1BV4 - chains A and B of the 4 polymer chains in the assembly; structure by X-ray diffraction, 1.85 A resolution.

Chain A (and B):
Name: Protein (mannose-binding protein-C)
Source organism: Rattus norvegicus
Notes: fragment: subtilisin fragment; chain B of this document is another copy of the same molecule, construct and numbering; everything in this record applies to it too
UniProt: P08661 (MBL2_RAT); residues 109-226 here correspond to UniProt positions 127-244 (UniProt number = residue number + 18)
Amino-acid sequence (118 residues; each row starts with the number of its first residue):
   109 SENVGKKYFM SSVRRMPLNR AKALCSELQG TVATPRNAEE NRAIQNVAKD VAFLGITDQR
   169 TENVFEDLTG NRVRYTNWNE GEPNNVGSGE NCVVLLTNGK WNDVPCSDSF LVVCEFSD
Disordered / not traced: 109-114 (chain B: 109-114, 170-171)
Cystine bridges: Cys-133/Cys-222, Cys-200/Cys-214

Chain A / chain B interface:
Pairs across the interface (31; chain A residue first):
  Tyr-116(A) with Tyr-116(B), hydrophobic; Met-118(B)
  Met-118(A) with Tyr-116(B), hydrogen bond; Met-118(B), hydrophobic; Leu-136(B); Phe-224(B), hydrophobic
  Ser-119(A) with Leu-136(B); Gln-137(B)
  Ser-120(A) with Glu-135(B)
  Val-121(A) with Ser-134(B); Glu-135(B), hydrogen bond (backbone-backbone); Gln-137(B)
  Arg-122(A) with Glu-135(B), salt bridge
  Met-124(A) with Glu-135(B)
  Leu-132(A) with Leu-132(B), hydrophobic; Glu-135(B)
  Ser-134(A) with Val-121(B)
  Glu-135(A) with Ser-120(B); Val-121(B), hydrogen bond (backbone-backbone); Arg-122(B), salt bridge; Met-124(B); Leu-132(B)
  Leu-136(A) with Met-118(B); Ser-119(B); Ser-120(B); Leu-132(B), hydrophobic; Leu-136(B), hydrophobic
  Gln-137(A) with Ser-119(B); Ser-120(B); Val-121(B)
  Phe-224(A) with Met-118(B), hydrophobic
Interface residues without a listed pair, chain A (15 interface residues in all): Cys-222, Asp-226
Interface residues without a listed pair, chain B (14 interface residues in all): Cys-222

Summary:
Chain A and chain B form an interface of 15 and 14 residues respectively; the contacts include 3 hydrogen
bonds and 2 salt bridges. Among the polar pairs are Arg-122(A)/Glu-135(B), Met-118(A)/Tyr-116(B) and
Val-121(A)/Glu-135(B).
Both chains are Protein (mannose-binding protein-C) (Rattus norvegicus). Entry 1BV4 (Apo-mannose-binding
protein-C) was determined by X-ray diffraction, deposited together with 1BUU.
